3O4T - chain A; structure by X-ray diffraction, 2.60 A resolution.

Chain A:
Name: Tyrosine-protein phosphatase non-receptor type 7
From: Homo sapiens
Notes: EC 3.1.3.48
UniProt: P35236 (PTN7_HUMAN); residues 44-339 here correspond to UniProt positions 65-360 (UniProt number = residue number + 21)
Sequence (308 residues; numbered -11 to 339; 43 numbers in that range are skipped by the numbering (no residue carries them; nothing is unmodelled there); the number before each row is that of its first residue; numbers below 1 keep their minus sign (Met-11 is residue -11)):
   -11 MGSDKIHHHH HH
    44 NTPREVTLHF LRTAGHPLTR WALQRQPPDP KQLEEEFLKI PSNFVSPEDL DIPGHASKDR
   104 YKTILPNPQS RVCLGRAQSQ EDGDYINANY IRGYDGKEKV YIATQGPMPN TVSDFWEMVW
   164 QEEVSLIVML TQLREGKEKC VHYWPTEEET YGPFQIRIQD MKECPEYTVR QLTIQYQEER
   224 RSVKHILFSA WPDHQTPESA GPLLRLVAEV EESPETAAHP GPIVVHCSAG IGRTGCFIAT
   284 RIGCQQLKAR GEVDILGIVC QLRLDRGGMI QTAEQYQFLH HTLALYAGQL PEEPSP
Disordered / not traced: -11 to 0, 176-182, 235-239, 337-339
Sequence notes: expression tag (-11 to 0); engineered mutation Asp72 (Ser93 in P35236)
Ligand contacts: d(-)-tartaric acid (TAR): Ser242, Ala243, Gly244, His324, Leu328
Swiss-Prot annotation at these positions:
  - active site: Cys270 (Phosphocysteine intermediate)
  - binding site (substrate): Asp236, Cys270 to Arg276, Gln314
  - modified residue: Thr45 (Phosphothreonine), Ser89 (Phosphoserine), Ser122 (Phosphoserine), Cys270 (Cysteine sulfenic acid (-SOH))
From the paper describing this entry:
  - conformationally variable residues (order/disorder transition): Ser122 to Asp125, Leu176 to Lys182, Pro235 to Thr239
  - mutagenesis - K182A: decreased catalytic activity

Summary:
Ligands of chain A: d(-)-tartaric acid. UniProt lists active-site residue Cys270 and 9 substrate-binding
residues. The paper reports that K182A reduces catalytic activity; conformational variability at Ser122,
Leu176 and Pro235.
Chain A is Tyrosine-protein phosphatase non-receptor type 7 (Homo sapiens); the structure, Crystal Structure
of HePTP with an Open WPD Loop and Partially Depleted Active Site, was determined by X-ray diffraction,
deposited together with 3O4S and 3O4U.
